7W9V - chains G and J of the 11 polymer chains in the assembly; structure by electron microscopy, 3.95 A resolution.

Chain G:
Protein: Histone H2A type 1-B/E
Source organism: Homo sapiens
Reference sequence: P04908 (H2A1B_HUMAN); residues 0-129 here correspond to UniProt positions 1-130 (UniProt number = residue number + 1)
Chain sequence (133 residues; row label = number of the first residue in the row; numbers below 1 keep their minus sign (Gly-3 is residue -3)):
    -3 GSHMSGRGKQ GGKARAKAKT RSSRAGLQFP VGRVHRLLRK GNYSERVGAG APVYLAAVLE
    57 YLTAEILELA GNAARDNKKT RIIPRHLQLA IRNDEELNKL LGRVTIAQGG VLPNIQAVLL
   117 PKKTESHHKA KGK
Disordered / not traced: -3 to 13, 119-129
Construct notes: expression tag (-3 to -1)
Curated features (UniProtKB/Swiss-Prot):
  - modified residue: Ser1 (N-acetylserine), Arg3 (Citrulline), Lys5 (N6-(2-hydroxyisobutyryl)lysine), Lys9 (N6-(2-hydroxyisobutyryl)lysine), Lys13 (N6-(beta-hydroxybutyryl)lysine), Lys36 (N6-(2-hydroxyisobutyryl)lysine), Lys74 (N6-(2-hydroxyisobutyryl)lysine), Lys75 (N6-(2-hydroxyisobutyryl)lysine), Lys95 (N6-(2-hydroxyisobutyryl)lysine), Gln104 (N5-methylglutamine), Lys118 (N6-(2-hydroxyisobutyryl)lysine), Lys119 (N6-crotonyllysine), Thr120 (Phosphothreonine), Lys125 (N6-crotonyllysine)
  - cross-link (Glycyl lysine isopeptide (Lys-Gly)): Lys13 (interchain with G-Cter in ubiquitin), Lys15 (interchain with G-Cter in ubiquitin), Lys119 (interchain with G-Cter in ubiquitin)

Chain J:
Molecule: 145-nt DNA strand
Sequence (145 nucleotides; numbered -72 to 72; the number before each row is that of its first residue; numbers below 1 keep their minus sign (DA-72 is residue -72)):
   -72 ATCGATGTAT ATATCTGACA CGTGCCTGGA GACTAGGGAG TAATCCCCTT GGCGGTTAAA
   -12 ACGCGGGGGA CAGCGCGTAC GTGCGTTTAA GCGGTGCTAG AGCTGTCTAC GACCAATTGA
    48 GCGGCCTCGG CACCGGGATT CTGAT

How chain G and chain J interact:
Contacting residue pairs (11; chain G residue first):
  Ala14(G) - DG-42(J)  phosphate contact
  Lys15(G) - DA-43(J)  phosphate contact
  Lys15(G) - DG-42(J)  phosphate contact
  Thr16(G) - DA-43(J)  sugar contact
  Arg17(G) - DA-43(J)  salt bridge to the phosphate
  Arg20(G) - DG-42(J)  salt bridge to the phosphate
  Gly28(G) - DA-43(J)  phosphate contact
  Arg29(G) - DG-44(J)  phosphate contact
  Arg32(G) - DG-45(J)  phosphate contact
  Arg32(G) - DG-44(J)  salt bridge to the phosphate
  Arg77(G) - DC-54(J)  sugar contact
Other interface residues (no listed pair), chain G (10 interface residues in all): Arg42
Other interface residues (no listed pair), chain J (6 interface residues in all): DG-35

Summary:
10 residues of chain G and 6 residues of chain J are in contact, with 3 salt bridges. Polar contacts include
Arg17(G)-DA-43(J), Arg20(G)-DG-42(J) and Arg32(G)-DG-44(J).
Here chain G is Histone H2A type 1-B/E (Homo sapiens) and chain J is a 145-nt DNA strand. Entry 7W9V (Cryo-EM
structure of nucleosome in complex with p300 acetyltransferase catalytic core (complex I)) was determined by
electron microscopy.
